Entry 2TSB (X-ray diffraction, 2.30 A resolution); this record covers chains A and C of the 4 polymer chains in the assembly.

Chain A (and C):
Molecule: Azurin azide
Organism: Pseudomonas aeruginosa
Notes: chain C of this document is another copy of the same molecule, construct and numbering; everything in this record applies to it too
Reference sequence: P00282 (AZUR_PSEAE); residues 1-128 here correspond to UniProt positions 21-148 (UniProt number = residue number + 20)
Chain sequence (128 residues; row label = number of the first residue in the row):
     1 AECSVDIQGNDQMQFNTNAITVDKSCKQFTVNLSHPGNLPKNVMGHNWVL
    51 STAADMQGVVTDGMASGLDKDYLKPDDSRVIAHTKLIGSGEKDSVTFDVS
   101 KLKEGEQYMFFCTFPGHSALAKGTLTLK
Construct notes: engineered mutation Ala121 (Met141 in P00282)
Disulfides: Cys3-Cys26
Ion coordination: Cu ion: His46, Cys112, His117 (together with azide ion)
UniProt features mapped onto this chain:
  - binding site (Cu cation): His46, Cys112, His117

Interface between chain A and chain C:
Residue-residue contacts - 14 pairs, chain A then chain C:
  Met13(A) - Gly116(C)
  Leu39(A) - Pro115(C)  hydrophobic
  Asn42(A) - Asn42(C)
  Asn42(A) - Val43(C)
  Val43(A) - Asn42(C)
  Val43(A) - Tyr72(C)
  Val43(A) - Phe114(C)  hydrophobic
  Val43(A) - Pro115(C)  hydrophobic
  Met44(A) - Pro115(C)
  Tyr72(A) - Val43(C)
  Pro115(A) - Met13(C)
  Pro115(A) - Leu39(C)  hydrophobic
  Pro115(A) - Met44(C)
  His117(A) - Met13(C)
Other interface residues (no listed pair), chain A (12 interface residues in all): Met64, Phe114, Gly116, Leu120
Other interface residues (no listed pair), chain C (13 interface residues in all): Asp11, Gln12, Met64, Ala119

Summary:
Chain A and chain C form an interface of 12 and 13 residues respectively. His46(A), Cys112(A) and His117(A)
form the Cu ion site. From UniProt: 3 Cu cation-binding residues on chain A.
Both chains are Azurin azide (Pseudomonas aeruginosa). Entry 2TSB (Azurin mutant M121A-azide) was determined
by X-ray diffraction (same publication as 2TSA).
